Entry 5UM1 (X-ray diffraction, 1.45 A resolution); this record covers chain A.

# Chain A
Name: Matrix protein 2
UniProt: Q0HD59 (M2_I40A0); residue numbers follow UniProt; this construct covers 22-46
Amino-acid sequence (27 residues; row label = number of the first residue in the row):
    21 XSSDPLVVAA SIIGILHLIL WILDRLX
Differences from the reference sequence: acetylation (21); amidation (47)
Modified / non-standard residues: ACE (acetyl group) at position 21; NH2 (amino group) at position 47
Curated features (UniProtKB/Swiss-Prot):
  - site: H37 (Essential for channel activity, possibly by being protonated during channel activation, and by forming the channel gate and the selective filter), W41 (Seems to be involved in pH gating)
Bound ions: Ca2+ site 1 near S22 (its only coordinating residue here); Ca2+ site 2 near D24 (its only coordinating residue here)

# Overview
Chain A is Matrix protein 2; the structure, XFEL structure of influenza A M2 wild type TM domain at
intermediate pH in the lipidic ..., was determined by X-ray diffraction (same publication as 5TTC and 5JOO).
